8K19 - chains A and E of the 3 polymer chains in the assembly; structure by electron microscopy, 3.88 A resolution.

== Chain A ==
Molecule: ZCP3B4 heavy chain
Source organism: Homo sapiens
Sequence (119 residues; numbered 1 to 119; the number before each row is that of its first residue):
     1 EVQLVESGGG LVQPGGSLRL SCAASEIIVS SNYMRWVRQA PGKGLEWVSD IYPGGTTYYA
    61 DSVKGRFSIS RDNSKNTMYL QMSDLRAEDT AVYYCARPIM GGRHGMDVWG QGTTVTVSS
Cystine bridges: C22-C95

== Chain E ==
Molecule: Spike protein S1
Source organism: Severe acute respiratory syndrome coronavirus 2
UniProt: P0DTC2 (SPIKE_SARS2); residues 334-526 here = UniProt positions 334-526
Sequence (193 residues; row label = number of the first residue in the row):
   334 NLCPFDEVFN ATKFPSVYAW ERKKISNCVA DYSVLYNFTP FSAFKCYGVS ATKLNDLCFS
   394 NVYADSFVVK GNDVSQIAPG QTGNIADYNY KLPDDFMGCV LAWNTRKIDA TSTGNYNYRY
   454 RLFRKSNLKP FERDISTEIY QAGNKPCNGV AGVNCYFPLQ SYSFRPTYGV GHQPYRVVVL
   514 SFELLHAPAT VCG
Unresolved in the structure: 518-522
Sequence notes: variant D339 (Gly in P0DTC2), K346 (Arg in P0DTC2), F371 (Ser in P0DTC2), P373 (Ser in P0DTC2), A376 (Thr in P0DTC2), N405 (Asp in P0DTC2), S408 (Arg in P0DTC2), N417 (Lys in P0DTC2), K440 (Asn in P0DTC2), T444 (Lys in P0DTC2), R452 (Leu in P0DTC2), N477 (Ser in P0DTC2), K478 (Thr in P0DTC2), A484 (Glu in P0DTC2), V486 (Phe in P0DTC2), S496 (Gly in P0DTC2), R498 (Gln in P0DTC2), Y501 (Asn in P0DTC2), H505 (Tyr in P0DTC2); conflict P348 (Ala in P0DTC2), E354 (Asn in P0DTC2), K357 (Arg in P0DTC2), T372 (Ala in P0DTC2), A384 (Pro in P0DTC2), S393 (Thr in P0DTC2), V402 (Ile in P0DTC2), K403 (Arg in P0DTC2), D406 (Glu in P0DTC2), M430 (Thr in P0DTC2), L434 (Ile in P0DTC2), T438 (Ser in P0DTC2), R439 (Asn in P0DTC2), I441 (Leu in P0DTC2), A443 (Ser in P0DTC2), S445 (Val in P0DTC2), T446 (Gly in P0DTC2)
Cystine bridges: C336-C361, C379-C432, C391-C525, C480-C488

== Chain A / chain E interface ==
Pairs across the interface - 40 pairs, chain A then chain E:
  E26(A) - G476(E)
  E26(A) - N477(E)  hydrogen bond (backbone-backbone)
  E26(A) - V486(E)
  E26(A) - N487(E)  hydrogen bond (backbone-side chain)
  I27(A) - A475(E)
  I27(A) - G476(E)
  I27(A) - N487(E)
  I28(A) - A475(E)  hydrogen bond (backbone-backbone)
  I28(A) - G476(E)
  I28(A) - N477(E)
  S31(A) - Y473(E)  hydrogen bond (backbone-side chain)
  S31(A) - Q474(E)  hydrogen bond (side chain-backbone)
  S31(A) - A475(E)  hydrogen bond (side chain-backbone)
  N32(A) - A475(E)  hydrogen bond (side chain-backbone)
  Y33(A) - N417(E)  hydrogen bond
  Y52(A) - T415(E)
  Y52(A) - N417(E)
  P53(A) - Y421(E)
  P53(A) - R457(E)
  P53(A) - S459(E)
  P53(A) - Y473(E)
  G54(A) - Y421(E)  hydrogen bond (backbone-side chain)
  G54(A) - S459(E)
  G54(A) - N460(E)
  T56(A) - T415(E)
  T56(A) - D420(E)  hydrogen bond
  T56(A) - N460(E)
  Y58(A) - T415(E)  hydrogen bond (side chain-backbone)
  Y58(A) - G416(E)
  I99(A) - Y489(E)
  M100(A) - Y421(E)  hydrophobic
  M100(A) - L455(E)
  M100(A) - F456(E)
  M100(A) - Y473(E)  hydrophobic
  M100(A) - Q493(E)  hydrogen bond (backbone-side chain)
  G101(A) - L455(E)
  G101(A) - F456(E)
  G101(A) - Q493(E)
  R103(A) - S494(E)  hydrogen bond (side chain-backbone)
  D107(A) - Y489(E)  hydrogen bond
Interface residues without a listed pair, chain A (18 interface residues in all): G55, R97
Interface residues without a listed pair, chain E (22 interface residues in all): Y449, Y495

== Overview ==
The interface between chain A and chain E involves 18 residues on one side and 22 on the other; the contacts
include 14 hydrogen bonds. Among the polar pairs are E26(A)-N487(E), S31(A)-Y473(E) and S31(A)-Q474(E).
Chain A is ZCP3B4 heavy chain (Homo sapiens) and chain E is Spike protein S1 (Severe acute respiratory
syndrome coronavirus 2); the structure, Neutralization antibody ZCP3B4 bound with SARS-CoV-2 Omicron BA.5 RBD,
was determined by electron microscopy (same publication as 8K18).
